PDB entry 8HGJ | electron microscopy, 4.82 A resolution (low resolution: residue-level contacts below are approximate; hydrogen-bond / salt-bridge calls are withheld) | chains A and B

== Chain A ==
Name: Galectin
From: Toxascaris leonina
UniProt: A0A1L1QJZ7 (A0A1L1QJZ7_TOXLN); numbering as in UniProt (aligned over 1-278)
Chain sequence (278 residues; row label = number of the first residue in the row):
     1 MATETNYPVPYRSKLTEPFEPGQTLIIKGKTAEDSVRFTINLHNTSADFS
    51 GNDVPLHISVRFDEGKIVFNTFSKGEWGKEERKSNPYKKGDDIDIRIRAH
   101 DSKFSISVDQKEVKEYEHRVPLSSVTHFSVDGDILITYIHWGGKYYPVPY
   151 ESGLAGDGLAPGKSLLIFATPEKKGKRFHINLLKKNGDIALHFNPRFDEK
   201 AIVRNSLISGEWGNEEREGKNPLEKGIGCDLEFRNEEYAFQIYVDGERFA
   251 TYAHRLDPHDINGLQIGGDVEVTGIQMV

== Chain B ==
Name: Hepatitis A virus cellular receptor 2
From: Homo sapiens
UniProt: Q8TDQ0 (HAVR2_HUMAN); residues 2-108 here correspond to UniProt positions 24-130 (UniProt number = residue number + 22)
Chain sequence (107 residues; row label = number of the first residue in the row):
     2 VEYRAEVGQNAYLPCFYTPAAPGNLVPVCWGKGACPVFECGNVVLRTDER
    52 DVNYWTSRYWLNGDFRKGDVSLTIENVTLADSGIYCCRIQIPGIMNDEKF
   102 NLKLVIK
UniProt features mapped onto this chain:
  - binding site (a 1,2-diacyl-sn-glycero-3-phospho-L-serine): Arg-89, Met-96
  - binding site (Ca(2+)): Gly-94, Asn-97
Disulfide bonds: Cys-16/Cys-88, Cys-30/Cys-41, Cys-36/Cys-87

== Interface between chain A and chain B ==
Contacting residue pairs (6):
  Ser-46(A) / Ala-22(B)
  Ser-46(A) / Asn-25(B)
  Ala-47(A) / Ala-21(B)
  Ala-47(A) / Ala-22(B)
  Pro-121(A) / Gly-24(B)
  Leu-122(A) / Pro-23(B)
Also at the interface, not in a pair above, chain A (5 interface residues in all): Ser-123

== Summary ==
Chain A and chain B each contribute 5 residues to their interface. Curated annotation (UniProt) lists residues
binding 1,2-diacyl-sn-glycero-3-phospho-L-serine Arg-89(B) and Met-96(B) and Ca2+-binding residues Gly-94(B)
and Asn-97(B) on chain B.
Chain A is Galectin (Toxascaris leonina) and chain B is Hepatitis A virus cellular receptor 2 (Homo sapiens);
the structure, Toxascaris leonina galectin (Tl-gal) and Human T-cell immunoglobulin mucin-3 (Tim3) complex,
was determined by electron microscopy.
